Entry 1KH3 (X-ray diffraction, 2.15 A resolution); this record covers chains A and C of the 4 polymer chains in the assembly.

[Chain A (and C)]
Protein: Argininosuccinate Synthetase
Source organism: Thermus thermophilus
Notes: EC 6.3.4.5; chain C of this document is another copy of the same molecule, construct and numbering; everything in this record applies to it too
UniProt: P59846 (ASSY_THET8); residue numbers follow UniProt; this construct covers 1-400
Sequence (400 residues; numbered 1 to 400; the number before each row is that of its first residue):
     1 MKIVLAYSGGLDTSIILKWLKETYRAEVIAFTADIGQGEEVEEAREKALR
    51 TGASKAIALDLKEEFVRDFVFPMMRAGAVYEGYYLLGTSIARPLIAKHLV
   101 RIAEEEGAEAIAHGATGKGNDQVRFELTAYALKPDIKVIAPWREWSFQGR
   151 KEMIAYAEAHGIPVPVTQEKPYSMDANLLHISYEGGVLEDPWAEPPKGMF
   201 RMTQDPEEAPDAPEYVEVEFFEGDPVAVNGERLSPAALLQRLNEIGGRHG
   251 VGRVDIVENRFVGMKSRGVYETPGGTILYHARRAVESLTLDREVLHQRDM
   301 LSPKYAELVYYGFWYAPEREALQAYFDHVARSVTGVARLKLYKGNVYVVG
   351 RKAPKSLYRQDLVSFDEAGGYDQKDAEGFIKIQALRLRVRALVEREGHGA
Disordered / not traced: 166-170, 360-369, 396-400 (chain C: 166-170, 366-369, 396-400)
Swiss-Prot annotation at these positions:
  - binding site (ATP): A6 to S14, A33, G114
  - binding site (L-citrulline): Y84, S89, N120, R124, S173, S182, E258, Y270
  - binding site (L-aspartate): T116, N120, D121
Ligand contacts:
  - AMP-PNP (ANP; phosphoaminophosphonic acid-adenylate ester): A6, Y7, S8, D12, T13, F31, T32, A33, Q37, R92, I95, H113, G114, A115, D121, F125, S173, M174, D175
  - arginine (ARG): Y84, T88, S89, N120, R124, S173, M174, D175, S182, Y183, E184, E258, Y270, Y310
  - aspartic acid (ASP): R92, A115, T116, G119, N120, D121, Q122, E184, R260

[Interface between chain A and chain C]
Contacting residue pairs (33):
  V262(A) - I382(C)
  V262(A) - L385(C)
  G263(A) - L385(C)
  G263(A) - R386(C)
  M264(A) - L385(C)  hydrophobic
  D291(A) - P317(C)
  D291(A) - E318(C)
  E293(A) - E318(C)
  V294(A) - P317(C)
  V294(A) - E318(C)
  Q297(A) - L301(C)
  Q297(A) - K304(C)
  L301(A) - Q297(C)
  K304(A) - Q297(C)
  P317(A) - D291(C)
  P317(A) - V294(C)
  E318(A) - E293(C)
  E318(A) - V294(C)
  E320(A) - H328(C)
  A321(A) - Y325(C)
  A321(A) - H328(C)
  L322(A) - Y325(C)
  A324(A) - H328(C)
  Y325(A) - A321(C)
  Y325(A) - L322(C)
  H328(A) - E320(C)
  H328(A) - A321(C)
  H328(A) - A324(C)
  I382(A) - V262(C)
  L385(A) - V262(C)
  L385(A) - G263(C)
  L385(A) - M264(C)  hydrophobic
  R386(A) - G263(C)
Other interface residues (no listed pair), chain A (22 interface residues in all): F261, V329
Other interface residues (no listed pair), chain C (21 interface residues in all): V329

[Overview]
22 residues of chain A face 21 of chain C across their interface. Chain A binds AMP-PNP, arginine and aspartic
acid. UniProt lists 11 ATP-binding residues, 8 L-citrulline-binding residues and 3 L-aspartate-binding
residues on chain A.
Chain A and chain C are both Argininosuccinate Synthetase (Thermus thermophilus); the structure, Crystal
Structure of Thermus thermophilus HB8 Argininosuccinate Synthetase in complex with inhibitor, was determined
by X-ray diffraction (same publication as 1J20 and 1J21).
